PDB entry 5VZ5 | X-ray diffraction, 2.59 A resolution | chains A and C of the 3 polymer chains in the assembly

# Chain A
Name: HLA class I histocompatibility antigen, B-15 alpha chain
Organism: Homo sapiens
Reference sequence: P30464 (1B15_HUMAN); residues 1-280 here correspond to UniProt positions 25-304 (UniProt number = residue number + 24)
Amino-acid sequence (280 residues; row label = number of the first residue in the row):
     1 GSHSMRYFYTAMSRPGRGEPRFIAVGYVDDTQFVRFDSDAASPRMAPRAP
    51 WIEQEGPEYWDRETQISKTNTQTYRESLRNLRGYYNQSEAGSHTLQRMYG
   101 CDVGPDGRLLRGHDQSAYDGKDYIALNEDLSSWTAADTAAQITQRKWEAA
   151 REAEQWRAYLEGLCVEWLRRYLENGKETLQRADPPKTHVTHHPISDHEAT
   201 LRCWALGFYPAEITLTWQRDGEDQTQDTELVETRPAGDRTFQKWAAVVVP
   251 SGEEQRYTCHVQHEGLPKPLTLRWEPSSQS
Unresolved in the structure: 278-280
Cystine bridges: Cys101-Cys164, Cys203-Cys259
From the paper describing this entry:
  - conformationally variable residues (helix shift): Arg151

# Chain C
Name: Tyrosine-protein kinase receptor
Notes: EC 2.7.10.1
Reference sequence: B6D4Y8 (B6D4Y8_HUMAN); residues 1-10 here correspond to UniProt positions 1274-1283 (UniProt number = residue number + 1273)
Amino-acid sequence (10 residues; row label = number of the first residue in the row):
     1 AQDIYRASYY
From the paper describing this entry:
  - conformationally variable residues: Ile4 to Ala7

# How chain A and chain C interact
Pairs across the interface - 50 pairs, chain A then chain C:
  Met5(A) - Ala1(C)
  Tyr7(A) - Ala1(C)  hydrogen bond (side chain-backbone)
  Tyr7(A) - Gln2(C)  hydrogen bond (side chain-backbone)
  Tyr9(A) - Gln2(C)  hydrogen bond
  Met45(A) - Gln2(C)
  Glu63(A) - Ala1(C)
  Glu63(A) - Gln2(C)  hydrogen bond (side chain-backbone)
  Ile66(A) - Gln2(C)
  Ile66(A) - Ile4(C)  hydrophobic
  Ser67(A) - Gln2(C)  hydrogen bond
  Thr69(A) - Ala7(C)
  Asn70(A) - Gln2(C)
  Asn70(A) - Arg6(C)
  Asn70(A) - Ala7(C)
  Thr73(A) - Ala7(C)  hydrogen bond (side chain-backbone)
  Thr73(A) - Tyr9(C)
  Tyr74(A) - Arg6(C)  hydrogen bond (side chain-backbone)
  Tyr74(A) - Tyr10(C)  hydrophobic
  Glu76(A) - Tyr9(C)
  Ser77(A) - Tyr9(C)
  Ser77(A) - Tyr10(C)  hydrogen bond (side chain-backbone)
  Asn80(A) - Tyr10(C)
  Leu81(A) - Tyr10(C)  hydrophobic
  Tyr84(A) - Tyr10(C)  hydrogen bond (side chain-backbone)
  Leu95(A) - Tyr10(C)  hydrophobic
  Arg97(A) - Arg6(C)
  Arg97(A) - Tyr10(C)  hydrogen bond
  Tyr99(A) - Gln2(C)
  Tyr99(A) - Asp3(C)  hydrogen bond (side chain-backbone)
  Tyr99(A) - Arg6(C)
  Asp114(A) - Arg6(C)  salt bridge
  Ser116(A) - Tyr10(C)  hydrogen bond
  Tyr123(A) - Tyr10(C)  hydrophobic
  Thr143(A) - Tyr10(C)  hydrogen bond (side chain-backbone)
  Lys146(A) - Tyr9(C)
  Lys146(A) - Tyr10(C)  hydrogen bond (side chain-backbone)
  Trp147(A) - Tyr9(C)  hydrogen bond (side chain-backbone)
  Trp147(A) - Tyr10(C)  hydrophobic
  Glu152(A) - Tyr5(C)
  Gln155(A) - Tyr5(C)
  Trp156(A) - Tyr5(C)
  Trp156(A) - Arg6(C)  hydrogen bond (backbone-side chain)
  Trp156(A) - Ser8(C)
  Tyr159(A) - Ala1(C)  hydrogen bond (side chain-backbone)
  Tyr159(A) - Gln2(C)
  Tyr159(A) - Asp3(C)
  Tyr159(A) - Arg6(C)
  Leu160(A) - Arg6(C)
  Trp167(A) - Ala1(C)  hydrophobic
  Tyr171(A) - Ala1(C)  hydrogen bond (side chain-backbone)
Also at the interface, not in a pair above, chain A (37 interface residues in all): Ala24, Tyr59, Arg62, Leu126, Leu163
The authors on this interface:
  - interface residues, chain C: Asp3(C), Arg6(C), Tyr10(C)

# In short
37 residues of chain A face 10 of chain C across their interface; the contacts include 18 hydrogen bonds and 1
salt bridge. Polar contacts include Asp114(A)-Arg6(C), Tyr7(A)-Ala1(C) and Tyr7(A)-Gln2(C). From the paper:
interface residues Asp3(C), Arg6(C) and Tyr10(C); conformational variability at Arg151(A) and Ile4(C).
Chain A is HLA class I histocompatibility antigen, B-15 alpha chain (Homo sapiens) and chain C is
Tyrosine-protein kinase receptor; the structure, Crystal structure of an anaplastic lymphoma kinase-derived
neuroblastoma tumor antigen bound to the Human Major Histocompatibility ..., was determined by X-ray
diffraction, deposited together with 6AT9 and 5TXS.
